PDB entry 4B5M | X-ray diffraction, 2.76 A resolution | chains A and V of the 4 polymer chains in the assembly

[Chain A]
Name: Putative exodeoxyribonuclease
Organism: Neisseria meningitidis
UniProtKB: C9X331 (C9X331_NEIM8); residue numbers follow UniProt; this construct covers 1-259
Chain sequence (259 residues; numbered 1 to 259; the number before each row is that of its first residue):
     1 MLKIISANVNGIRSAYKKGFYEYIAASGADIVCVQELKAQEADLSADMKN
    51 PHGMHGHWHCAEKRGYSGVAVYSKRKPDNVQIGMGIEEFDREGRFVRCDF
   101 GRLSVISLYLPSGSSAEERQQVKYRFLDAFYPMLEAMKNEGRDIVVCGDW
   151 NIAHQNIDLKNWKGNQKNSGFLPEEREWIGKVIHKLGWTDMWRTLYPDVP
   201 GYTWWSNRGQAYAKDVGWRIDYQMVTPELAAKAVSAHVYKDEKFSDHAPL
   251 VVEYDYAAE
Unresolved in the structure: 258-259
Differences from the reference sequence: conflict Gly-101 (Asp in C9X331)

[Chain V]
Molecule: 11-nt DNA strand
Sequence (11 nucleotides; row label = number of the first residue in the row):
    42 CGATGCGTAGC

[How chain A and chain V interact]
Residue-residue contacts - 18 pairs, chain A then chain V:
  Asn-10(A) with DA50(V), sugar contact
  Gly-11(A) with DA50(V), phosphate contact; DG51(V), phosphate contact
  Arg-13(A) with DG51(V), phosphate contact; DC52(V), salt bridge to the phosphate
  Ser-14(A) with DA50(V), phosphate contact; DG51(V), hydrogen bond to the phosphate
  Lys-18(A) with DA50(V), salt bridge to the phosphate
  Lys-38(A) with DG51(V), sugar contact
  Asp-43(A) with DC52(V), phosphate contact
  Arg-64(A) with DC52(V), salt bridge to the phosphate
  Gly-65(A) with DG51(V), phosphate contact; DC52(V), hydrogen bond to the phosphate
  Lys-167(A) with DG43(V), salt bridge to the phosphate
  Asn-207(A) with DG48(V), base contact; DT49(V), sugar contact
  Arg-208(A) with DG46(V), base contact; DC47(V), hydrogen bond to the base
Also at the interface, not in a pair above, chain A (13 interface residues in all): Ile-12

[Summary]
13 residues of chain A and 8 residues of chain V are in contact, with 3 hydrogen bonds and 4 salt bridges.
Among the polar pairs are Arg-208(A)/DC47(V), Ser-14(A)/DG51(V) and Gly-65(A)/DC52(V).
Here chain A is Putative exodeoxyribonuclease (Neisseria meningitidis) and chain V is an 11-nt DNA strand.
Entry 4B5M (Neisseria AP endonuclease bound to the substrate with a cytosine orphan base) was determined by
X-ray diffraction (same publication as 4B5F, 4B5G, 4B5H, 4B5I and 4B5J).
